PDB entry 4KHP | X-ray diffraction, 3.10 A resolution | chains A and I of the 22 polymer chains in the assembly

[Chain A]
Molecule: 16S Ribosomal RNA
Source organism: Thermus thermophilus
Sequence (1506 nucleotides; each row starts with the number of its first residue):
     6 UGGAGAGUUU GAUCCUGGCU CAGGGUGAAC GCUGGCGGCG UGCCUAAGAC AUGCAAGUCG
    66 UGCGGGCCGC GGGAUUUUAC UCCGUGGUCA GCGGCGGACG GGUGAGUAAC GCGUGGGUGA
   126 CCUACCCGGA AGAGGGGGAC AACCCGGGGA AACUCGGGCU AAUCCCCCAU GUGGACCCGC
   186 CCCUUGGGGU GUGUCCAAAG GGCUUUGCCC GCUUCCGGAU GGGCCCGCGU CCCAUCAGCU
   246 AGUUGGUGGG GUAAUGGCCC ACCAAGGCGA CGACGGGUAG CCGGUCUGAG AGGAUGGCCG
   306 GCCACAGGGG CACUGAGACA CGGGCCCCAC UCCUACGGGA GGCAGCAGUU AGGAAUCUUC
   366 CGCAAUGGGC GCAAGCCUGA CGGAGCGACG CCGCUUGGAG GAAGAAGCCC UUCGGGGUGU
   426 AAACUCCUGA ACCCGGGACG AAACCCCCGA CGAGGGGACU GACGGUACCG GGGUAAUAGC
   486 GCCGGCCAAC UCCGUGCCAG CAGCCGCGGU AAUACGGAGG GCGCGAGCGU UACCCGGAUU
   546 CACUGGGCGU AAAGGGCGUG UAGGCGGCCU GGGGCGUCCC AUGUGAAAGA CCACGGCUCA
   606 ACCGUGGGGG AGCGUGGGAU ACGCUCAGGC UAGACGGUGG GAGAGGGUGG UGGAAUUCCC
   666 GGAGUAGCGG UGAAAUGCGC AGAUACCGGG AGGAACGCCG AUGGCGAAGG CAGCCACCUG
   726 GUCCACCCGU GACGCUGAGG CGCGAAAGCG UGGGGAGCAA ACCGGAUUAG AUACCCGGGU
   786 AGUCCACGCC CUAAACGAUG CGCGCUAGGU CUCUGGGUCU CCUGGGGGCC GAAGCUAACG
   846 CGUUAAGCGC GCCGCCUGGG GAGUACGGCC GCAAGGCUGA AACUCAAAGG AAUUGACGGG
   906 GGCCCGCACA AGCGGUGGAG CAUGUGGUUU AAUUCGAAGC AACGCGAAGA ACCUUACCAG
   966 GCCUUGACAU GCUAGGGAAC CCGGGUGAAA GCCUGGGGUG CCCCGCGAGG GGAGCCCUAG
  1026 CACAGGUGCU GCAUGGCCGU CGUCAGCUCG UGCCGUGAGG UGUUGGGUUA AGUCCCGCAA
  1086 CGAGCGCAAC CCCCGCCGUU AGUUGCCAGC GGUUCGGCCG GGCACUCUAA CGGGACUGCC
  1146 CGCGAAAGCG GGAGGAAGGA GGGGACGACG UCUGGUCAGC AUGGCCCUUA CGGCCUGGGC
  1206 GACACACGUG CUACAAUGCC CACUACAAAG CGAUGCCACC CGGCAACGGG GAGCUAAUCG
  1266 CAAAAAGGUG GGCCCAGUUC GGAUUGGGGU CUGCAACCCG ACCCCAUGAA GCCGGAAUCG
  1326 CUAGUAAUCG CGGAUCAGCC AUGCCGCGGU GAAUACGUUC CCGGGCCUUG UACACACCGC
  1386 CCGUCACGCC AUGGGAGCGG GCUCUACCCG AAGUCGCCGG GAGCCUACGG GCAGGCGCCG
  1446 AGGGUAGGGC CCGUGACUGG GGCGAAGUCG UAACAAGGUA GCUGUACCGG AAGGUGCGGC
  1506 UGGAUC
Differences from the reference sequence: conflict A79 (G131378 in 55771382)
Bound ions: Mg2+ site 1: U13, G23; Mg2+ site 2 near G22 (its only coordinating residue here); Mg2+ site 3: G62, U63; Mg2+ site 4 near G107 (its only coordinating residue here); Mg2+ site 5: A110, G111, G285; Mg2+ site 6 near G141 (its only coordinating residue here); Mg2+ site 7: C169, C170; Mg2+ site 8: U177, G178; Mg2+ site 9 near A202 (its only coordinating residue here); Mg2+ site 10: G295, G542; Mg2+ site 11 near A311 (its only coordinating residue here); Mg2+ site 12 near C324 (its only coordinating residue here); 44 more Mg2+ sites not listed
Ligand contacts:
  - paromomycin (PAR), molecule 1: G32, G47, C48, C49, A51, A52, G53, A54, G107, U108, G109, A349, C351, A352, U354, U355, A356, G357, U361, C362
  - paromomycin (PAR), molecule 2: A113, A114, C115, G116, C117, G232, C233, G234, U235, C236, C237, C238, G277, A278
  - paromomycin (PAR), molecule 3: G551, G552, C553, G554, G559, G805, G852, C853, C855, C858
  - paromomycin (PAR), molecule 4: G594, A595, C596, C597, A598, A606, C607, C608, G609, U610
  - paromomycin (PAR), molecule 5: U653, G654, G655, U656, G657, G698, A699, A700, C701, C790
  - paromomycin (PAR), molecule 6: G1044, U1045, U1048, C1049, A1165, C1171, G1172
  - paromomycin (PAR), molecule 7: G1388, U1389, C1390, A1391, C1392, G1467, C1468, G1469, A1470, A1471, G1472, U1473
  - Pactamycin (PCY): U676, G677, A678, A771, U772, U773, C779, C780

[Chain I]
Molecule: 30S Ribosomal protein S9
Source organism: Thermus thermophilus
UniProt: P80374 (RS9_THET8); residues 2-128 here = UniProt positions 2-128
Sequence (127 residues; row label = number of the first residue in the row):
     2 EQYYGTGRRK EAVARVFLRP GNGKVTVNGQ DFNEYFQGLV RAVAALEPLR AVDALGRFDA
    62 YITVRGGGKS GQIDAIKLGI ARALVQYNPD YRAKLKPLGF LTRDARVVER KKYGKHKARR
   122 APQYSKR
Differences from the reference sequence: conflict Arg-58 (His in P80374)

[How chain A and chain I interact]
Residue-residue contacts (125; chain A residue first):
  G920(A) / Gln-124(I)  hydrogen bond to the base
  U921(A) / Gln-124(I)  sugar contact
  G944(A) / Lys-127(I)  sugar contact
  C945(A) / Tyr-125(I)  hydrogen bond to the sugar
  C948(A) / Arg-128(I)  base contact
  C1099(A) / Val-108(I)  sugar contact
  G1100(A) / Arg-104(I)  hydrogen bond to the phosphate
  G1100(A) / Ala-106(I)  sugar contact
  C1101(A) / Arg-9(I)  salt bridge to the phosphate
  C1101(A) / Arg-83(I)  hydrogen bond to the phosphate
  C1101(A) / Arg-104(I)  salt bridge to the phosphate
  C1102(A) / Arg-9(I)  salt bridge to the phosphate
  C1102(A) / Arg-83(I)  salt bridge to the phosphate
  G1110(A) / Arg-16(I)  hydrogen bond to the sugar
  C1111(A) / Arg-16(I)  hydrogen bond to the phosphate
  C1112(A) / Arg-16(I)  salt bridge to the phosphate
  C1112(A) / Phe-18(I)  phosphate contact
  C1112(A) / Tyr-62(I)  phosphate contact
  A1113(A) / Gln-3(I)  hydrogen bond to the sugar
  A1113(A) / Phe-18(I)  sugar contact
  A1113(A) / Arg-20(I)  salt bridge to the phosphate
  A1113(A) / Tyr-62(I)  phosphate contact
  G1114(A) / Glu-2(I)  sugar contact
  G1114(A) / Arg-20(I)  salt bridge to the phosphate
  A1129(A) / Arg-16(I)  base contact
  C1130(A) / Tyr-5(I)  hydrogen bond to the sugar
  C1130(A) / Thr-7(I)  phosphate contact
  C1130(A) / Arg-16(I)  hydrogen bond to the base
  U1131(A) / Tyr-5(I)  sugar contact
  U1131(A) / Thr-7(I)  hydrogen bond to the phosphate
  U1131(A) / Arg-9(I)  phosphate contact
  U1131(A) / Val-14(I)  phosphate contact
  C1132(A) / Arg-9(I)  salt bridge to the phosphate
  C1132(A) / Val-14(I)  phosphate contact
  G1159(A) / Lys-97(I)  salt bridge to the phosphate
  G1160(A) / Arg-93(I)  salt bridge to the phosphate
  G1160(A) / Lys-97(I)  salt bridge to the phosphate
  A1161(A) / Arg-93(I)  salt bridge to the phosphate
  A1161(A) / Leu-102(I)  sugar contact
  A1161(A) / Thr-103(I)  phosphate contact
  A1161(A) / Arg-104(I)  hydrogen bond to the sugar
  A1162(A) / Thr-103(I)  hydrogen bond to the phosphate
  G1168(A) / Lys-113(I)  hydrogen bond to the phosphate
  G1168(A) / Arg-120(I)  salt bridge to the phosphate
  G1169(A) / Arg-111(I)  hydrogen bond to the sugar
  G1169(A) / Lys-113(I)  salt bridge to the phosphate
  A1170(A) / Tyr-114(I)  phosphate contact
  C1212(A) / Arg-128(I)  phosphate contact
  G1213(A) / Ser-126(I)  hydrogen bond to the phosphate
  G1213(A) / Arg-128(I)  salt bridge to the phosphate
  U1214(A) / Gln-124(I)  hydrogen bond to the phosphate
  U1214(A) / Tyr-125(I)  phosphate contact
  U1214(A) / Ser-126(I)  phosphate contact
  G1215(A) / His-117(I)  salt bridge to the phosphate
  G1215(A) / Pro-123(I)  phosphate contact
  G1215(A) / Gln-124(I)  phosphate contact
  A1230(A) / Arg-66(I)  base contact
  A1230(A) / Lys-70(I)  hydrogen bond to the phosphate
  C1231(A) / Tyr-36(I)  hydrogen bond to the sugar
  C1231(A) / Gly-68(I)  base contact
  C1231(A) / Gly-69(I)  base contact
  C1231(A) / Lys-70(I)  salt bridge to the phosphate
  C1231(A) / Gln-73(I)  hydrogen bond to the sugar
  A1232(A) / Gly-67(I)  hydrogen bond to the sugar
  A1232(A) / Gly-68(I)  hydrogen bond to the sugar
  A1232(A) / Gly-69(I)  base contact
  A1232(A) / Gln-73(I)  hydrogen bond to the phosphate
  A1233(A) / Glu-12(I)  sugar contact
  A1233(A) / Gly-67(I)  phosphate contact
  A1233(A) / Gly-68(I)  hydrogen bond to the phosphate
  G1272(A) / Leu-40(I)  sugar contact
  G1273(A) / Gln-38(I)  hydrogen bond to the sugar
  G1273(A) / Gly-39(I)  phosphate contact
  G1273(A) / Leu-40(I)  sugar contact
  U1274(A) / Gln-38(I)  sugar contact
  U1274(A) / Gly-39(I)  phosphate contact
  C1324(A) / Gln-124(I)  sugar contact
  C1324(A) / Tyr-125(I)  sugar contact
  G1325(A) / Arg-121(I)  sugar contact
  G1325(A) / Ala-122(I)  phosphate contact
  G1325(A) / Pro-123(I)  sugar contact
  G1325(A) / Tyr-125(I)  phosphate contact
  C1326(A) / Arg-120(I)  sugar contact
  C1326(A) / Ala-122(I)  phosphate contact
  U1327(A) / Arg-120(I)  salt bridge to the phosphate
  A1328(A) / Arg-120(I)  salt bridge to the phosphate
  G1329(A) / Arg-10(I)  hydrogen bond to the base
  G1329(A) / Lys-11(I)  base contact
  G1329(A) / Arg-107(I)  hydrogen bond to the base
  G1329(A) / Val-108(I)  sugar contact
  G1329(A) / Val-109(I)  sugar contact
  U1330(A) / Val-109(I)  phosphate contact
  U1330(A) / Glu-110(I)  hydrogen bond to the phosphate
  U1330(A) / Arg-120(I)  phosphate contact
  A1331(A) / Lys-118(I)  salt bridge to the phosphate
  A1331(A) / Arg-120(I)  hydrogen bond to the phosphate
  A1331(A) / Arg-121(I)  hydrogen bond to the phosphate
  A1332(A) / Lys-118(I)  salt bridge to the phosphate
  A1332(A) / Arg-121(I)  salt bridge to the phosphate
  U1333(A) / Lys-118(I)  base contact
  C1349(A) / His-117(I)  salt bridge to the phosphate
  C1350(A) / Lys-112(I)  salt bridge to the phosphate
  C1350(A) / Tyr-114(I)  phosphate contact
  C1350(A) / Gly-115(I)  hydrogen bond to the phosphate
  C1350(A) / Lys-116(I)  phosphate contact
  G1351(A) / Arg-111(I)  salt bridge to the phosphate
  G1351(A) / Lys-112(I)  salt bridge to the phosphate
  G1351(A) / Lys-113(I)  phosphate contact
  G1351(A) / Tyr-114(I)  hydrogen bond to the phosphate
  C1352(A) / Arg-111(I)  phosphate contact
  C1352(A) / Lys-112(I)  hydrogen bond to the phosphate
  G1353(A) / Glu-12(I)  phosphate contact
  G1353(A) / Val-109(I)  phosphate contact
  G1354(A) / Lys-11(I)  phosphate contact
  G1354(A) / Glu-12(I)  phosphate contact
  G1354(A) / Gly-68(I)  sugar contact
  G1354(A) / Gly-69(I)  phosphate contact
  G1354(A) / Val-109(I)  phosphate contact
  U1355(A) / Lys-11(I)  salt bridge to the phosphate
  U1355(A) / Gly-69(I)  phosphate contact
  U1355(A) / Lys-70(I)  hydrogen bond to the phosphate
  U1355(A) / Ser-71(I)  hydrogen bond to the phosphate
  U1355(A) / Gly-72(I)  hydrogen bond to the phosphate
  G1356(A) / Lys-11(I)  hydrogen bond to the base
  G1356(A) / Ser-71(I)  hydrogen bond to the phosphate
Other interface residues (no listed pair), chain A (58 interface residues in all): A947, G1166, A1322, U1323
Other interface residues (no listed pair), chain I (57 interface residues in all): Asn-29, Arg-42, Thr-64, Ala-119

[Summary]
58 residues of chain A face 57 of chain I across their interface, with 37 hydrogen bonds and 27 salt bridges.
Polar contacts include G920(A)/Gln-124(I), C1130(A)/Arg-16(I) and G1329(A)/Arg-10(I). Ligands of chain A: 7
copies of paromomycin and Pactamycin. U13(A) and G23(A) coordinate Mg2+ site 1.
Here chain A is 16S Ribosomal RNA and chain I is 30S Ribosomal protein S9, both from Thermus thermophilus.
Entry 4KHP (Structure of the Thermus thermophilus 30S ribosomal subunit in complex with de-6-MSA-pactamycin)
was determined by X-ray diffraction.
